PDB entry 7SVN | X-ray diffraction, 2.78 A resolution | chains A and B

[Chain A (and B)]
Protein: Dipeptidyl peptidase 9
From: Homo sapiens
Notes: EC 3.4.14.5; chain B of this document is another copy of the same molecule, construct and numbering; everything in this record applies to it too
UniProtKB: Q86TI2 (DPP9_HUMAN); residues 1-863 here = UniProt positions 1-863
Chain sequence (869 residues; numbered 1 to 869; the number before each row is that of its first residue):
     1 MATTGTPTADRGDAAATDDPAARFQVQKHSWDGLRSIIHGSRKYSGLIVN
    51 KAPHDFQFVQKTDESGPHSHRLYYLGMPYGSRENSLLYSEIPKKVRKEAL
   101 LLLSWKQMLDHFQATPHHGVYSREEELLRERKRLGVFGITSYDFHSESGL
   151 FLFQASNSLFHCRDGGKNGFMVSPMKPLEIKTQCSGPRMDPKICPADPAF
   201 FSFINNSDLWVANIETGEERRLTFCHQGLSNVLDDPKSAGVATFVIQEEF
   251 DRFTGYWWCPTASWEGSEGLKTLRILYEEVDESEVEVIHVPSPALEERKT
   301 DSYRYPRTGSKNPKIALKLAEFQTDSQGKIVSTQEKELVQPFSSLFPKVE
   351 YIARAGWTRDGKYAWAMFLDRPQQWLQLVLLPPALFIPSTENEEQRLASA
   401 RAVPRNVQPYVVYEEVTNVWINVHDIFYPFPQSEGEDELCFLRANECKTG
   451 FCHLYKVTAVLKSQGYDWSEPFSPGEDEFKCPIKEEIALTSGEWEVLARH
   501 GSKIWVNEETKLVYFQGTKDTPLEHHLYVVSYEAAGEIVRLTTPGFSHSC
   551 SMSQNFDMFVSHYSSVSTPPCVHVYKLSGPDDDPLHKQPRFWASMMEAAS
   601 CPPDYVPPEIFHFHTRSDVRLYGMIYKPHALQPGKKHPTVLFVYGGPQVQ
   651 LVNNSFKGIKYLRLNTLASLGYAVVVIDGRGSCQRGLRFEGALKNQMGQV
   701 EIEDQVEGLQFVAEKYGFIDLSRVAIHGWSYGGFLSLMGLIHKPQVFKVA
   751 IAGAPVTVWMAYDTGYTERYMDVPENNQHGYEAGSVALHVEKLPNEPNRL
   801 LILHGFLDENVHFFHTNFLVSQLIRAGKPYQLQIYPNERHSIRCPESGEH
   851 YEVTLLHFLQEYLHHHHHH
Not modelled in the structure: 1-18, 44-51, 97-99, 228-230, 434-435, 599-603, 865-869 (chain B: 1-19, 44-50, 229-231, 265-269, 434-435, 599-603, 864-869)
Sequence notes: expression tag (864-869)
Swiss-Prot annotation at these positions:
  - active site (Charge relay system): S730, D808, H840
  - binding site (Val-boroPro): S730
  - modified residue: A2 (N-acetylalanine)
  - natural variant: R82 to L863 (deletion: In HATIS), G138 (G138S: In HATIS), S185 to L863 (deletion: In HATIS), Q822 to L863 (deletion: In HATIS)
  - mutagenesis: R96 to K97 (Reduced interaction with CARD8 without affecting the peptidase activity), L100 to L101 (Reduced interaction with NLRP1 and CARD8 without affecting the peptidase activity), L102 to L103 (Reduced interaction with CARD8 without affecting the peptidase activity), L102 (L102E: Reduced interaction with NLRP1 without affecting the peptidase activity), E597 (E597R: Reduced interaction with NLRP1 without affecting the peptidase activity), S730 (S730A: Abolished dipeptidyl peptidase activity and ability to sequester NLRP1 and inhibit pyroptosis)
Covalently attached groups: ICeD-1 (CW8) linked to S730
Small-molecule neighbours: ICeD-1 (CW8; (2S,4S)-1-[(2S)-2-amino-2-cyclohexylacetyl]-4-fluoropyrrolidine-2-carbonitrile): R133, E248, E249, H500, Y644, Q648, V649, Y731, V756, W759, Y762, Y766, N810, V811, H840

[Interface between chain A and chain B]
Residue-residue contacts (82):
  W31(A) with N795(B); P797(B); G827(B), hydrogen bond (side chain-backbone); P829(B)
  D32(A) with N795(B)
  R35(A) with A826(B); G827(B)
  V287(A) with K299(B)
  I288(A) with E297(B); R298(B)
  H289(A) with R298(B), hydrogen bond (backbone-backbone); T300(B), hydrogen bond
  L295(A) with F814(B)
  E296(A) with F814(B); F818(B)
  E297(A) with I288(B)
  R298(A) with I288(B); H289(B), hydrogen bond (backbone-backbone); Y305(B); R307(B); A761(B), hydrogen bond (side chain-backbone); H812(B); F814(B)
  K299(A) with V287(B); H289(B)
  T300(A) with H289(B), hydrogen bond; T300(B), hydrogen bond
  Y305(A) with R298(B)
  R307(A) with R298(B)
  A761(A) with R298(B), hydrogen bond (backbone-side chain)
  N795(A) with W31(B); D32(B)
  P797(A) with W31(B); H857(B)
  N798(A) with Y862(B)
  F806(A) with F806(B), hydrophobic; N817(B)
  H812(A) with R298(B)
  F813(A) with I834(B), hydrophobic
  F814(A) with L295(B); E296(B); R298(B)
  N817(A) with F806(B); I834(B); P836(B)
  V820(A) with I834(B)
  S821(A) with P836(B); N837(B), hydrogen bond
  I824(A) with I834(B); Y835(B), hydrophobic; P836(B); S847(B); H850(B)
  A826(A) with R35(B)
  G827(A) with W31(B), hydrogen bond (backbone-side chain); R35(B)
  K828(A) with H850(B), hydrogen bond (backbone-side chain)
  P829(A) with W31(B)
  Y830(A) with Q833(B), hydrogen bond (backbone-side chain); I834(B), hydrogen bond (side chain-backbone); H850(B)
  Q831(A) with Q831(B), hydrogen bond
  L832(A) with L832(B); I834(B), hydrophobic
  Q833(A) with Y830(B), hydrogen bond (side chain-backbone)
  I834(A) with F813(B), hydrophobic; N817(B); V820(B); I824(B); Y830(B), hydrogen bond (backbone-side chain); L832(B), hydrophobic; I834(B), hydrophobic
  P836(A) with N817(B); S821(B); I824(B)
  N837(A) with S821(B), hydrogen bond
  S847(A) with I824(B)
  H850(A) with I824(B); K828(B), hydrogen bond (side chain-backbone)
  H857(A) with P797(B)
  Y862(A) with N798(B); Y862(B), hydrogen bond
Interface residues without a listed pair, chain A (44 interface residues in all): L823, Y835, E846
Interface residues without a listed pair, chain B (45 interface residues in all): L823, E846

[Summary]
44 residues of chain A and 45 residues of chain B are in contact, with 19 hydrogen bonds. Polar contacts
include W31(A)-G827(B), H289(A)-T300(B) and R298(A)-A761(B). Covalently linked ICeD-1: at S730(A). UniProt
lists 3 active-site residues, Val-boroPro-binding residue S730(A) and 8 mutagenesis sites on chain A.
Both chains are Dipeptidyl peptidase 9 (Homo sapiens). Entry 7SVN (DPP9 IN COMPLEX WITH LIGAND ICeD-1) was
determined by X-ray diffraction (same publication as 7SVL, 7SVM and 7SVO).
